PDB entry 6ZG3 | X-ray diffraction, 2.80 A resolution | chains A and E of the 5 polymer chains in the assembly

[Chain A]
Name: Energy-coupling factor transporter ATP-binding protein EcfA1
Organism: Lactobacillus delbrueckii subsp. bulgaricus ATCC 11842
Notes: EC 7.-.-.-
UniProt: Q1GBJ0 (ECFA1_LACDA); residues 2-282 here = UniProt positions 2-282
Amino-acid sequence (300 residues; each row starts with the number of its first residue; numbers below 1 keep their minus sign (Met-17 is residue -17)):
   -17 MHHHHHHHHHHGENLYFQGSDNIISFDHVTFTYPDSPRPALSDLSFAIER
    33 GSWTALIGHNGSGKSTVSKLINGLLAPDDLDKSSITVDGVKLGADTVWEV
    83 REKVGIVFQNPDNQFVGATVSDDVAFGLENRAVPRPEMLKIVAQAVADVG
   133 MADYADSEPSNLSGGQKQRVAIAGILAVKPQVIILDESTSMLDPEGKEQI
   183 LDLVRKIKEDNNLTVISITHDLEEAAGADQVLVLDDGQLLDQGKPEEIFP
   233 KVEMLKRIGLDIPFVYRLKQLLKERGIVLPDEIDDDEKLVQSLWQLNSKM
Disordered / not traced: -17 to 0, 281-282
Differences from the reference sequence: initiating methionine (-17); expression tag (-16 to 1)
Curated features (UniProtKB/Swiss-Prot):
  - binding site (ATP): Gly40 to Ser47
From the paper describing this entry:
  - catalytic residues: Glu169 (citing earlier work)

[Chain E]
Name: CA14381 nanobody
Organism: Lama glama
Notes: antibody fragment or engineered binder
Amino-acid sequence (136 residues; row label = number of the first residue in the row):
     1 QVQLVESGGGLVQPGGSLRLSCTASGFTLDDYAIGWFRQAPGKEREGISC
    51 ISRSGSSTTYADSVKGRFTISRDRAENTVYLQMNSLKPEDTADYYCAATP
   101 VWYWSCAVKVGPYDYWGQGTQVTVSSHHHHHHEPEA
Disordered / not traced: 127-136
Cystine bridges: Cys22-Cys96, Cys50-Cys106

[Interface between chain A and chain E]
Pairs across the interface (32):
  Trp80(A) with Trp104(E), hydrophobic
  Glu81(A) with Ser57(E), hydrogen bond; Trp104(E); Ser105(E)
  Glu84(A) with Trp102(E); Tyr103(E), hydrogen bond (side chain-backbone); Trp104(E), hydrogen bond (side chain-backbone); Ser105(E), hydrogen bond
  Lys85(A) with Cys106(E), hydrogen bond (side chain-backbone)
  Leu110(A) with Val101(E), hydrophobic
  Arg113(A) with Arg53(E), hydrogen bond (backbone-side chain); Val101(E); Tyr103(E)
  Ala114(A) with Arg53(E), hydrogen bond (backbone-side chain)
  Val115(A) with Arg53(E); Pro100(E); Val101(E), hydrophobic
  Pro116(A) with Asp31(E)
  Glu119(A) with Gln1(E); Tyr32(E), hydrogen bond; Pro100(E); Tyr115(E), hydrogen bond
  Lys122(A) with Tyr115(E), hydrogen bond
  Ile123(A) with Val101(E), hydrophobic
  Ala159(A) with Val101(E)
  Val160(A) with Val101(E); Trp102(E), hydrogen bond (backbone-side chain)
  Lys161(A) with Val101(E); Trp102(E), hydrogen bond (backbone-side chain); Pro112(E), hydrogen bond (side chain-backbone); Asp114(E), salt bridge
  Gln163(A) with Lys109(E)
Other interface residues (no listed pair), chain A (17 interface residues in all): Asn193
Other interface residues (no listed pair), chain E (19 interface residues in all): Thr99, Ala107, Tyr113

[Summary]
17 residues of chain A face 19 of chain E across their interface; the contacts include 13 hydrogen bonds and 1
salt bridge. Polar pairs include Lys161(A)-Asp114(E), Glu81(A)-Ser57(E) and Glu84(A)-Tyr103(E). From UniProt:
8 ATP-binding residues on chain A. From the paper: the catalytic residue Glu169(A).
Chain A is Energy-coupling factor transporter ATP-binding protein EcfA1 (Lactobacillus delbrueckii subsp.
bulgaricus ATCC 11842) and chain E is CA14381 nanobody (Lama glama); the structure, the structure of ECF PanT
transporter in a complex with a nanobody, was determined by X-ray diffraction.
